Entry 1Y1H (X-ray diffraction, 1.67 A resolution); this record covers chain X.

[Chain X]
Name: C-alpha-formyglycine-generating enzyme
From: Homo sapiens
Amino-acid sequence (311 residues; each row starts with the number of its first residue):
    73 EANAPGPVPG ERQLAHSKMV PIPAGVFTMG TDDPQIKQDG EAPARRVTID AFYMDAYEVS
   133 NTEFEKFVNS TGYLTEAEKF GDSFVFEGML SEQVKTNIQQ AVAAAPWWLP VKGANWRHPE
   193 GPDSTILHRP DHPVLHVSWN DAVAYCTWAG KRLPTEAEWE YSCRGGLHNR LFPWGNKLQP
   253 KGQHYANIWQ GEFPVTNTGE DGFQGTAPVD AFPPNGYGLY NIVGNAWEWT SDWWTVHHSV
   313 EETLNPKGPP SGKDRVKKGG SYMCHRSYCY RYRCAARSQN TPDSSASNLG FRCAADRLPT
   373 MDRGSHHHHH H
Disordered / not traced: 73-85, 163-174, 373-383
Cystine bridges: Cys218-Cys365, Cys235-Cys346, Cys336-Cys341
Glycans and other covalent adducts: N-acetylglucosamine (NAG) linked to Asn141; hydrogen peroxide (PEO) linked to Cys336
Sequence notes: expression tag (375-383)
Metal / ion sites: Sr2+ site 1: Glu130, Asn293, Ile294, Gly296, Ala298, Glu300; Sr2+ site 2: Asn259, Ile260, Asp273, Phe275
Small-molecule neighbours: hydrogen peroxide (PEO): Trp299, Gly332, Ser333, Met335, Cys341, Asn360
What the authors report for this chain:
  - binding site for hydrogen peroxide: Cys336

[Summary]
Hydrogen peroxide is covalently linked to Cys336. N-acetylglucosamine is covalently linked to Asn141. Glu130,
Asn293, Ile294, Gly296, Ala298 and Glu300 coordinate Sr2+ site 1. The Sr2+ site 2 is built by Asn259, Ile260,
Asp273 and Phe275. The paper reports a binding site for hydrogen peroxide at Cys336.
Chain X is C-alpha-formyglycine-generating enzyme (Homo sapiens); the structure, human formylglycine
generating enzyme, oxidised Cys refined as hydroperoxide, was determined by X-ray diffraction together with
1Y1E, 1Y1F, 1Y1G, 1Y1I and 1Y1J from the same study.
